PDB entry 6CUU | X-ray diffraction, 2.99 A resolution | chains D and E of the 8 polymer chains in the assembly

Chain D:
Molecule: DNA-directed RNA polymerase subunit beta'
From: Thermus thermophilus (strain HB27 / ATCC BAA-163 / DSM 7039)
Notes: EC 2.7.7.6
UniProt: Q72HM6 (RPOC_THET2); numbering as in UniProt (aligned over 1-1524)
Amino-acid sequence (1524 residues; each row starts with the number of its first residue):
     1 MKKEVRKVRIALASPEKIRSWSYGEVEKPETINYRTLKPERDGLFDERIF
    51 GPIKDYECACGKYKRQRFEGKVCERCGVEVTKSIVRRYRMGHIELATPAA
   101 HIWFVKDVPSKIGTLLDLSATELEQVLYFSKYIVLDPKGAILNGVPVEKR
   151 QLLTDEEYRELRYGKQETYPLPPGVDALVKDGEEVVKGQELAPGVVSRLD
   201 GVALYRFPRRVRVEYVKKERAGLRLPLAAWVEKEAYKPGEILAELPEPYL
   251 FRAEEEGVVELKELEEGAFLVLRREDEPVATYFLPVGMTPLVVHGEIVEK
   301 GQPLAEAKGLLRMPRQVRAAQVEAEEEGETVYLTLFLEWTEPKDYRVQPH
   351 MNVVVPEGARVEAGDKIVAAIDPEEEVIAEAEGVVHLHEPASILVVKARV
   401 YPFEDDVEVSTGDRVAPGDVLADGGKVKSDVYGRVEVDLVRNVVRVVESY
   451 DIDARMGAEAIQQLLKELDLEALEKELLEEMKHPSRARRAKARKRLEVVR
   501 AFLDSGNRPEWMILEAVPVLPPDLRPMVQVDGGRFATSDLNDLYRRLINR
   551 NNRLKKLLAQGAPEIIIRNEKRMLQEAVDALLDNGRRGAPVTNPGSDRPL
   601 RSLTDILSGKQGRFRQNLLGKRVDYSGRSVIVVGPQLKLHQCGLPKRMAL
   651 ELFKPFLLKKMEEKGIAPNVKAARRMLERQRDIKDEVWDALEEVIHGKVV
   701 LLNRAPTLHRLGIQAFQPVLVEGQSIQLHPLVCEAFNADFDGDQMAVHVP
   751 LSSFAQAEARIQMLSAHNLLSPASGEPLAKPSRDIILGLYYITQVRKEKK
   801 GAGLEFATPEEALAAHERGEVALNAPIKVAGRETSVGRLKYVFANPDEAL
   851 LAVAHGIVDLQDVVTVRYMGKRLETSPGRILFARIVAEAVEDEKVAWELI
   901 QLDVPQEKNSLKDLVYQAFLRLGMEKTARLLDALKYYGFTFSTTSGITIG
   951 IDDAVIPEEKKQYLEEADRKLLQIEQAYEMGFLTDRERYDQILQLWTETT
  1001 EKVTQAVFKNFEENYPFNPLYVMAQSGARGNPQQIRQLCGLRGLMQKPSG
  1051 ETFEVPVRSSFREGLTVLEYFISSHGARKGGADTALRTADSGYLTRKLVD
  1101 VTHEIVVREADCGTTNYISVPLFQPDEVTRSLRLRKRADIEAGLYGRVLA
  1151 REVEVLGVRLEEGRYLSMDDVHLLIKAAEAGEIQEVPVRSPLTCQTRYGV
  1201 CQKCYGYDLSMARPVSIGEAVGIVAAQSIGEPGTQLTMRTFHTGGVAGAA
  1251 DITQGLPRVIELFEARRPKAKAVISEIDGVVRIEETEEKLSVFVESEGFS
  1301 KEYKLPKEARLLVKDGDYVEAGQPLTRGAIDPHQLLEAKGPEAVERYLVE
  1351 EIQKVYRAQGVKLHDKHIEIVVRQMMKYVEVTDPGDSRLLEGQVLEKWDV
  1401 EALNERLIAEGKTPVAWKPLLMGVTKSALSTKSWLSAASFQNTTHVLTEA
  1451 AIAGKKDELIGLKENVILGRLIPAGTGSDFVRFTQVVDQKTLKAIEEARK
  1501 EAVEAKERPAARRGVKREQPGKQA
Unresolved in the structure: 1-2, 1238-1252, 1503-1524
Sequence notes: conflict Arg274 (Gln in Q72HM6), Leu1041 (Met in Q72HM6), Val1313 (Ala in Q72HM6)
Ion coordination: Zn2+ site 1: Cys58, Cys60, Cys73, Cys76; Mg2+ site 1: Asp739, Asp741, Asp743; Mg2+ site 2 near Lys840 (its only coordinating residue here); Zn2+ site 2: Cys1112, Cys1194, Cys1201, Cys1204
Swiss-Prot annotation at these positions:
  - binding site (Zn(2+)): Cys58, Cys60, Cys73, Cys76, Cys1112, Cys1194, Cys1201, Cys1204
  - binding site (Mg(2+)): Asp739, Asp741, Asp743

Chain E:
Molecule: DNA-directed RNA polymerase subunit omega
From: Thermus thermophilus (strain HB27 / ATCC BAA-163 / DSM 7039)
Notes: EC 2.7.7.6
UniProt: Q72ID6 (RPOZ_THET2); residues 1-99 here = UniProt positions 1-99
Amino-acid sequence (99 residues; each row starts with the number of its first residue):
     1 MAEPGIDKLFGMVDSKYRLTVVVAKRAQQLLRHGFKNTVLEPEERPKMQT
    51 LEGLFDDPNAVTWAMKELLTGRLVFGENLVPEDRLQKEMERLYPVEREE
Unresolved in the structure: 1, 96-99

Interface between chain D and chain E:
Pairs across the interface (90):
  His640(D) with Ala2(E)
  Asp689(D) with Leu51(E)
  Glu693(D) with Met48(E); Thr50(E), hydrogen bond
  His696(D) with Met48(E); Asp57(E), salt bridge; Asn59(E), hydrogen bond (backbone-side chain)
  Gly697(D) with Asn59(E)
  Lys698(D) with Asn59(E)
  Gln717(D) with Glu3(E)
  Ser753(D) with Gln28(E); Leu31(E); Val61(E)
  Phe754(D) with Ala24(E), hydrophobic; Gln28(E)
  Ala757(D) with Thr20(E); Ala24(E), hydrophobic
  Glu758(D) with Thr20(E)
  Arg760(D) with Glu3(E), salt bridge; Asn59(E), hydrogen bond; Val61(E); Thr62(E), hydrogen bond
  Ile761(D) with Phe10(E), hydrophobic; Thr20(E); Val23(E), hydrophobic
  Gln762(D) with Tyr17(E); Thr20(E), hydrogen bond
  Leu764(D) with Ala2(E), hydrophobic
  Ala766(D) with Ala2(E)
  His767(D) with Ala2(E); Glu3(E), hydrogen bond (side chain-backbone); Ile6(E)
  Gly923(D) with Asp7(E)
  Met924(D) with Ile6(E), hydrophobic; Asp7(E), hydrogen bond (backbone-side chain)
  Glu925(D) with Ala2(E); Glu3(E); Pro4(E); Gly5(E), hydrogen bond (side chain-backbone); Ile6(E); Asp7(E), hydrogen bond (backbone-side chain)
  Met1211(D) with Lys16(E), hydrogen bond
  Arg1213(D) with Phe10(E)
  Ser1216(D) with Ser15(E); Lys16(E), hydrogen bond (side chain-backbone)
  Ile1217(D) with Ser15(E), hydrogen bond (backbone-side chain); Tyr17(E)
  Gly1218(D) with Tyr17(E)
  Glu1219(D) with Tyr17(E), hydrogen bond
  Gly1475(D) with Tyr17(E)
  Thr1476(D) with Tyr17(E); Thr20(E)
  Phe1480(D) with Asp14(E); Arg18(E), hydrogen bond (backbone-side chain); Glu77(E)
  Val1481(D) with Ser15(E); Tyr17(E), hydrophobic; Arg18(E); Val21(E)
  Arg1482(D) with Val21(E); Lys25(E), hydrogen bond (backbone-side chain)
  Phe1483(D) with Lys25(E)
  Thr1484(D) with Arg18(E), hydrogen bond; Val22(E); Lys25(E), hydrogen bond (backbone-side chain); Gly76(E)
  Gln1485(D) with Val74(E); Phe75(E); Gly76(E), hydrogen bond (backbone-backbone); Asn78(E); Leu79(E), hydrogen bond (side chain-backbone); Val80(E), hydrogen bond (side chain-backbone); Glu82(E), hydrogen bond
  Val1486(D) with Val22(E), hydrophobic; Gln29(E), hydrogen bond (backbone-side chain); Val74(E)
  Val1487(D) with Leu73(E); Val74(E), hydrogen bond (backbone-backbone)
  Asp1488(D) with Arg26(E), salt bridge; Asn37(E); Val39(E); Leu73(E)
  Gln1489(D) with Arg72(E)
  Lys1490(D) with Leu92(E); Tyr93(E)
  Thr1491(D) with Leu85(E)
  Ile1495(D) with Arg84(E); Leu85(E), hydrophobic; Glu88(E)
  Arg1499(D) with Pro81(E)
Other interface residues (no listed pair), chain D (46 interface residues in all): Lys660, Ala928, Asp1208, Ala1494
Other interface residues (no listed pair), chain E (53 interface residues in all): Leu19, Ala27, Lys47, Pro58, Met65, Met89

In short:
Chain D and chain E form an interface of 46 and 53 residues respectively, with 23 hydrogen bonds and 3 salt
bridges. Polar contacts include His696(D)-Asp57(E), Arg760(D)-Glu3(E) and Asp1488(D)-Arg26(E). From UniProt: 8
Zn2+-binding residues and 3 Mg2+-binding residues on chain D.
Chain D is DNA-directed RNA polymerase subunit beta' and chain E is DNA-directed RNA polymerase subunit omega,
both from Thermus thermophilus (strain HB27 / ATCC BAA-163 / DSM 7039); the structure, Thermus thermophiles
RNA polymerase in complex with promoter DNA and antibiotic Kanglemycin A, was determined by X-ray diffraction,
deposited together with 6CUX.
